PDB entry 7TAX | electron microscopy, 2.80 A resolution | chains C and M of the 14 polymer chains in the assembly

Chain C:
Molecule: CRISPR-associated endonuclease Cas6/Csy4
Notes: EC 3.1.-.-
UniProtKB: Q02MM2 (CAS6_PSEAB); residues 1-187 here = UniProt positions 1-187
Sequence (187 residues; numbered 1 to 187; the number before each row is that of its first residue):
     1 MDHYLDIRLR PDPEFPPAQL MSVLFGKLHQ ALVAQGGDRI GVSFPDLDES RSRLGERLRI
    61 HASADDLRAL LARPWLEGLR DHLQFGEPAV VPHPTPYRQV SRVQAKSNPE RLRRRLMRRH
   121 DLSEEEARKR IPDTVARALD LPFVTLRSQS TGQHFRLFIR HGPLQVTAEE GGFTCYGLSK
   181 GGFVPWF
Curated features (UniProtKB/Swiss-Prot):
  - active site: His29 (Proton acceptor)
  - site: Ser148 (Substrate binding)
  - mutagenesis: His29 (H29A: No pre-crRNA cleavage, still binds crRNA. Does not support formation of the Csy ribonucleoprotein complex; H29D: Cleaves pre-crRNA 910-fold slower; H29K: Cleaves pre-crRNA 130-fold slower), Glu49 (E49A: No biofilm formation upon phage infection, no crRNA formed; E49K: Restores biofilm formation upon phage infection, crRNA forms), Arg102 (R102A: Loss of pre-crRNA cleavage, still binds crRNA), Gln104 (Q104A: No loss of pre-crRNA cleavage, still binds crRNA), Ser148 (S148A: Cleaves pre-crRNA 8300-fold slower; S148C: No pre-crRNA cleavage, still binds crRNA), Ser150 (S150A: Cleaves pre-crRNA 350-fold slower), Thr151 (T151A: Cleaves pre-crRNA 380-fold slower), Phe155 (F155A: Very little pre-crRNA cleavage, still binds crRNA), Tyr176 (Y176A: Cleaves pre-crRNA 130-fold slower; Y176F: Cleaves pre-crRNA 13-fold slower)

Chain M:
Molecule: 61-nt RNA strand
Sequence (61 nucleotides; row label = number of the first residue in the row):
     1 CUAAGAAAUU CACGGCGGGC UUGAUGUCCG CGUCUACCUG AUUCACUGCC GUAUAGGCAG
    61 C
Differences from the reference sequence: conflict A41 (G1458 in 313291946), A53 (G1446 in 313291946)

Interface between chain C and chain M:
Contacting residue pairs (55):
  Pro13(C) with C38(M), hydrogen bond to the base
  Glu14(C) with C38(M), base contact; A41(M), phosphate contact
  Pro16(C) with A41(M), phosphate contact
  Ala18(C) with U42(M), phosphate contact
  Gln19(C) with A41(M), hydrogen bond to the phosphate; U42(M), sugar contact
  His29(C) with C61(M), phosphate contact
  Leu54(C) with U42(M), base contact
  Arg102(C) with C58(M), phosphate contact; A59(M), base contact; G60(M), hydrogen bond to the base
  Gln104(C) with C58(M), hydrogen bond to the base; A59(M), hydrogen bond to the base
  Ser107(C) with A45(M), hydrogen bond to the sugar; C46(M), phosphate contact
  Asn108(C) with C46(M), phosphate contact; U47(M), hydrogen bond to the phosphate
  Glu110(C) with U47(M), phosphate contact
  Arg111(C) with U47(M), hydrogen bond to the base; G48(M), base contact
  Leu112(C) with G51(M), base contact; U54(M), phosphate contact
  Arg115(C) with C49(M), salt bridge to the phosphate; C50(M), salt bridge to the phosphate; G51(M), hydrogen bond to the base
  His120(C) with U52(M), hydrogen bond to the phosphate; A53(M), salt bridge to the phosphate
  Arg130(C) with U54(M), hydrogen bond to the base
  Ile131(C) with U54(M), base contact
  Val135(C) with U54(M), sugar contact
  Arg137(C) with A45(M), base contact
  Ala138(C) with A45(M), base contact
  Leu139(C) with A45(M), hydrogen bond to the base
  Phe143(C) with U42(M), hydrogen bond to the base
  Val144(C) with U42(M), base contact
  Thr145(C) with U42(M), hydrogen bond to the base
  Ser148(C) with G60(M), hydrogen bond to the sugar; C61(M), hydrogen bond to the phosphate
  Gln149(C) with C61(M), phosphate contact
  Ser150(C) with G60(M), hydrogen bond to the phosphate; C61(M), hydrogen bond to the phosphate
  Thr151(C) with G60(M), hydrogen bond to the base
  Gln153(C) with C46(M), sugar contact; U47(M), sugar contact; G60(M), base contact
  His154(C) with C44(M), sugar contact; C46(M), base contact
  Phe155(C) with C46(M), base contact; G60(M), stacking on the base
  Arg156(C) with A45(M), salt bridge to the phosphate
  Phe158(C) with A45(M), base contact
  Thr174(C) with A59(M), phosphate contact
  Cys175(C) with G60(M), hydrogen bond to the phosphate
  Tyr176(C) with G60(M), hydrogen bond to the sugar
Interface residues without a listed pair, chain C (43 interface residues in all): Gln30, Val33, Ser52, Arg114, Arg119, Gly152

Summary:
Chain C and chain M form an interface of 43 and 18 residues respectively, with 21 hydrogen bonds, 4 salt
bridges and 1 aromatic stacking contact. Among the polar pairs are Pro13(C)-C38(M), Arg102(C)-G60(M) and
Gln104(C)-C58(M).
Here chain C is CRISPR-associated endonuclease Cas6/Csy4 and chain M is a 61-nt RNA strand. Entry 7TAX
(Cryo-EM structure of the Csy-AcrIF24-promoter DNA complex) was determined by electron microscopy, deposited
together with 7T3J, 7T3K, 7T3L and 7TAW.
